5C6I - chain A; structure by X-ray diffraction, 1.90 A resolution.

# Chain A
Molecule: Lysozyme C
Organism: Gallus gallus
Notes: EC 3.2.1.17
UniProtKB: P00698 (LYSC_CHICK); residues 1-129 here correspond to UniProt positions 19-147 (UniProt number = residue number + 18)
Sequence (129 residues; each row starts with the number of its first residue):
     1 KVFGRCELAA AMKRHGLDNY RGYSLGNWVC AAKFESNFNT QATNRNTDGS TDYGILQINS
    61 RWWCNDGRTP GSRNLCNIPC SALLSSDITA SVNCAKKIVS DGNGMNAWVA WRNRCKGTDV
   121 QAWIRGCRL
Disulfide bonds: Cys6-Cys127, Cys30-Cys115, Cys64-Cys80, Cys76-Cys94
Ligand contacts: DO3 (10-((2R)-2-hydroxypropyl)-1,4,7,10-tetraazacyclododecane 1,4,7-triacetic acid): Trp62, Trp63, Arg73, Leu75, Asp101, Asn103
UniProt features mapped onto this chain:
  - active site: Glu35, Asp52
  - binding site (substrate): Asp101

# In short
Chain A binds compound DO3. Curated annotation (UniProt) lists active-site residues Glu35 and Asp52 and
substrate-binding residue Asp101.
Chain A is Lysozyme C (Gallus gallus); the structure, Crystal Structure of Gadolinium derivative of HEWL
solved using Free-Electron Laser radiation, was determined by X-ray diffraction (same publication as 5C6J and
5C6L).
